Entry 8ZCA (X-ray diffraction, 2.50 A resolution); this record covers chains A and D of the 3 polymer chains in the assembly.

Chain A:
Protein: 1C8 Fab light chain
Organism: Homo sapiens
Notes: antibody fragment or engineered binder
Chain sequence (218 residues; each row starts with the number of its first residue):
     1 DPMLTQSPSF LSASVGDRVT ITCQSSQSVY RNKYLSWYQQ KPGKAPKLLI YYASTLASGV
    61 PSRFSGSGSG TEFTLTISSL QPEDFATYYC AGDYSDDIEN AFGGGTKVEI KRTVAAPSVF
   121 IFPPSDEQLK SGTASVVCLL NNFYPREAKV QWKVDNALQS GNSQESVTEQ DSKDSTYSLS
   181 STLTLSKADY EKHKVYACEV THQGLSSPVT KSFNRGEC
Disordered / not traced: 1, 218
Cystine bridges: Cys23-Cys90, Cys138-Cys198
Metal / ion sites: Ca2+: Asp93, Tyr94, Asp97 (shared with Asp101(D) of chain D)
From the paper describing this entry:
  - Ca2+ coordination: Asp93, Tyr94, Asp97

Chain D:
Protein: 1C8 Fab heavy chain
Organism: Homo sapiens
Notes: antibody fragment or engineered binder
Chain sequence (225 residues; row label = number of the first residue in the row):
     1 QSVKESGGGL FQPGGSLRLS CSVSGFSLSS YAISWVRQAP GKGLEYIGYI SSIGDPYYAD
    61 WVKGRFTISR DSSTVYLQMT SLRAEDTAVY FCARSYPGNG DLGRLDIWGQ GTTVTVSSAS
   121 TKGPSVFPLA PSSKSTSGGT AALGCLVKDY FPEPVTVSWN SGALTSGVHT FPAVLQSSGL
   181 YSLSSVVTVP SSSLGTQTYI CNVNHKPSNT KVDKKVEPKS CDKTH
Disordered / not traced: 62, 134-137, 220-225
Cystine bridges: Cys21-Cys92, Cys145-Cys201
Metal / ion sites: Ca2+: Asp101 (shared with Asp93(A), Tyr94(A), Asp97(A) of chain A)

Interface between chain A and chain D:
Contacting residue pairs (73):
  Tyr30(A) - Asp101(D)
  Tyr34(A) - Leu102(D)
  Ser36(A) - Gly103(D)
  Tyr38(A) - Arg104(D)
  Tyr38(A) - Leu105(D)  hydrogen bond (side chain-backbone)
  Gln40(A) - Gln38(D)  hydrogen bond
  Gln40(A) - Phe91(D)
  Ala45(A) - Phe91(D)  hydrophobic
  Ala45(A) - Gly109(D)
  Pro46(A) - Leu44(D)  hydrophobic
  Pro46(A) - Phe91(D)
  Pro46(A) - Trp108(D)
  Leu48(A) - Arg104(D)
  Leu48(A) - Leu105(D)
  Tyr51(A) - Gly103(D)
  Tyr51(A) - Arg104(D)
  Tyr52(A) - Tyr96(D)
  Tyr89(A) - Gln38(D)  hydrogen bond
  Tyr89(A) - Lys42(D)
  Tyr89(A) - Gly43(D)
  Tyr89(A) - Leu44(D)  hydrophobic
  Gly92(A) - Leu102(D)
  Asp93(A) - Asp101(D)
  Asp93(A) - Leu102(D)  hydrogen bond (side chain-backbone)
  Asp97(A) - Tyr49(D)  hydrogen bond
  Asp97(A) - Gly100(D)
  Asp97(A) - Asp101(D)
  Ile98(A) - Tyr58(D)
  Ile98(A) - Ala59(D)
  Ile98(A) - Asp60(D)  hydrogen bond (backbone-backbone)
  Asn100(A) - Tyr46(D)
  Asn100(A) - Leu102(D)
  Phe102(A) - Val36(D)  hydrophobic
  Phe102(A) - Leu44(D)  hydrophobic
  Phe102(A) - Tyr46(D)
  Phe102(A) - Leu105(D)  hydrophobic
  Phe120(A) - Thr140(D)
  Phe120(A) - Ala142(D)  hydrophobic
  Phe122(A) - Leu129(D)
  Phe122(A) - Ala130(D)
  Phe122(A) - Ala142(D)  hydrophobic
  Phe122(A) - Leu143(D)  hydrophobic
  Ser125(A) - Phe127(D)
  Ser125(A) - Pro128(D)
  Glu127(A) - Val126(D)
  Glu127(A) - Phe127(D)
  Glu127(A) - Pro128(D)
  Glu127(A) - Lys214(D)  salt bridge
  Gln128(A) - Phe127(D)
  Gln128(A) - Lys148(D)
  Ser135(A) - Leu146(D)
  Ser135(A) - Lys148(D)
  Val137(A) - Leu129(D)  hydrophobic
  Leu139(A) - Ala142(D)  hydrophobic
  Leu139(A) - Phe171(D)  hydrophobic
  Leu139(A) - Val186(D)  hydrophobic
  Asn141(A) - His169(D)
  Asn141(A) - Thr188(D)
  Asn142(A) - His169(D)  hydrogen bond
  Gln164(A) - Val174(D)
  Gln164(A) - Leu175(D)
  Gln164(A) - Gln176(D)
  Glu165(A) - Val174(D)
  Ser166(A) - Phe171(D)
  Ser166(A) - Pro172(D)  hydrogen bond (side chain-backbone)
  Ser166(A) - Val174(D)
  Val167(A) - Pro172(D)
  Thr168(A) - Phe171(D)
  Asp171(A) - His169(D)
  Ser178(A) - His169(D)  hydrogen bond
  Ser178(A) - Phe171(D)
  Leu179(A) - Phe171(D)
  Ser180(A) - Phe171(D)
Also at the interface, not in a pair above, chain A (46 interface residues in all): Lys44, Ala91, Tyr94, Ala101, Gly103, Gly104, Ile121, Pro123, Thr133, Thr184
Also at the interface, not in a pair above, chain D (48 interface residues in all): Glu45, Asn99, Asp106, Gln110, Ser132, Ala141, Gly144, Thr170, Ser184

Overview:
Chain A and chain D form an interface of 46 and 48 residues respectively; the contacts include 9 hydrogen
bonds and 1 salt bridge. Polar pairs include Glu127(A)-Lys214(D), Tyr38(A)-Leu105(D) and Gln40(A)-Gln38(D).
Asp93(A), Tyr94(A), Asp97(A) and Asp101(D) coordinate Ca2+. The paper reports Ca2+ coordination by Asp93(A),
Tyr94(A) and Asp97(A).
Chain A is 1C8 Fab light chain and chain D is 1C8 Fab heavy chain, both from Homo sapiens; the structure,
Crystal structure of human CD47 ECD bound to Fab of Hu1C8, was determined by X-ray diffraction.
